6MUU - chains D and E of the 7 polymer chains in the assembly; structure by electron microscopy, 3.00 A resolution.

== Chain D ==
Name: Uncharacterized protein Csm3
Organism: Thermococcus onnurineus
Reference sequence: B6YWC0 (B6YWC0_THEON); residues 1-290 here = UniProt positions 1-290
Sequence (291 residues; row label = number of the first residue in the row; numbering starts at 0):
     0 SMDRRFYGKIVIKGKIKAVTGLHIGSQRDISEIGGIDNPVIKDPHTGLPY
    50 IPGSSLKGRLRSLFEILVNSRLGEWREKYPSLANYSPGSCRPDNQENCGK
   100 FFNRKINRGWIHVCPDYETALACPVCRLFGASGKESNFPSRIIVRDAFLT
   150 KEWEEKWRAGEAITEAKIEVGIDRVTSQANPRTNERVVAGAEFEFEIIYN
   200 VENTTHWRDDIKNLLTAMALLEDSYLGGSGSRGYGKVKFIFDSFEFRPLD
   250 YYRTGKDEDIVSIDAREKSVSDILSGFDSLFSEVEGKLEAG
Disordered / not traced: 0, 27-30, 288-290
Construct notes: expression tag (0)
Metal / ion sites: Zn2+: His111, Cys113, Cys125
From the paper describing this entry:
  - catalytic residues: Asp36 (proposed by the authors, not directly observed)
  - mutagenesis - D36A, D36N: abolished catalytic activity
  - mutagenesis - H22A, K41A, R181A, G226A/G227A: unchanged catalytic activity
  - mutagenesis - K56A/R60A: decreased catalytic activity

== Chain E ==
Name: Uncharacterized protein Csm4
Organism: Thermococcus onnurineus
Reference sequence: B6YWC1 (B6YWC1_THEON); residues 1-289 here = UniProt positions 1-289
Sequence (289 residues; row label = number of the first residue in the row):
     1 MPKFIAVKLIPKGPFRDIPRADTLFGAIGNAISAIHGQSAVEELVDAFVG
    51 GARISSAFPYSGDTYYLPKPLSVEPALEGILTGLDEEERYTTAKRLRKAK
   101 YLDLKNFELALRLRPFTIPEEIPYARVDVPRVVLDRVTQDSSIYFWEEIR
   151 FREKSGVYFLYSGPREVFDGYIAPAMRFLGDTGIGGKSTWGAGLFEVEFH
   201 EMKIDAPGSEYSVTLSNALPTKTPVLWRLLRKGGWSFGRRKPRMTFIAEG
   251 SIVKNDPGGMERLELGLSHEVYVYGLTFPLGVELPEGLE
Disordered / not traced: 1, 287-289
From the paper describing this entry:
  - mutagenesis - Y144A, W235A: unchanged catalytic activity

== How chain D and chain E interact ==
Contacting residue pairs (12; chain D residue first):
  Met1(D) with Val137(E)
  Arg3(D) with Arg136(E), hydrogen bond (side chain-backbone); Val137(E); Gln139(E)
  Tyr116(D) with Val137(E); Thr138(E)
  Ser135(D) with Thr138(E)
  Asn136(D) with Thr138(E); Gln139(E), hydrogen bond (backbone-backbone); Asp140(E)
  Pro138(D) with Val137(E); Gln139(E)
Interface residues without a listed pair, chain D (8 interface residues in all): Asp2, Glu134

== Overview ==
The interface between chain D and chain E involves 8 residues on one side and 5 on the other, with 2 hydrogen
bonds. Polar contacts include Arg3(D)-Arg136(E) and Asn136(D)-Gln139(E). From the paper: the catalytic residue
Asp36(D); D36A and D36N of chain D abolish catalytic activity; 9 substitutions were tested in all.
Here chain D is Uncharacterized protein Csm3 and chain E is Uncharacterized protein Csm4, both from
Thermococcus onnurineus. Entry 6MUU (Cryo-EM structure of Csm-crRNA binary complex in type III-A CRISPR-Cas
system) was determined by electron microscopy, deposited together with 6MUA, 6MUR, 6MUS and 6MUT.
